7KRS - chains B and C of the 3 polymer chains in the assembly; structure by electron microscopy, 3.20 A resolution.

[Chain B (and C)]
Molecule: Spike glycoprotein
Source organism: Severe acute respiratory syndrome coronavirus 2
Notes: chain C of this document is another copy of the same molecule, construct and numbering; everything in this record applies to it too
UniProtKB: P0DTC2 (SPIKE_SARS2); numbering as in UniProt (aligned over 1-1273)
Sequence (1310 residues; row label = number of the first residue in the row):
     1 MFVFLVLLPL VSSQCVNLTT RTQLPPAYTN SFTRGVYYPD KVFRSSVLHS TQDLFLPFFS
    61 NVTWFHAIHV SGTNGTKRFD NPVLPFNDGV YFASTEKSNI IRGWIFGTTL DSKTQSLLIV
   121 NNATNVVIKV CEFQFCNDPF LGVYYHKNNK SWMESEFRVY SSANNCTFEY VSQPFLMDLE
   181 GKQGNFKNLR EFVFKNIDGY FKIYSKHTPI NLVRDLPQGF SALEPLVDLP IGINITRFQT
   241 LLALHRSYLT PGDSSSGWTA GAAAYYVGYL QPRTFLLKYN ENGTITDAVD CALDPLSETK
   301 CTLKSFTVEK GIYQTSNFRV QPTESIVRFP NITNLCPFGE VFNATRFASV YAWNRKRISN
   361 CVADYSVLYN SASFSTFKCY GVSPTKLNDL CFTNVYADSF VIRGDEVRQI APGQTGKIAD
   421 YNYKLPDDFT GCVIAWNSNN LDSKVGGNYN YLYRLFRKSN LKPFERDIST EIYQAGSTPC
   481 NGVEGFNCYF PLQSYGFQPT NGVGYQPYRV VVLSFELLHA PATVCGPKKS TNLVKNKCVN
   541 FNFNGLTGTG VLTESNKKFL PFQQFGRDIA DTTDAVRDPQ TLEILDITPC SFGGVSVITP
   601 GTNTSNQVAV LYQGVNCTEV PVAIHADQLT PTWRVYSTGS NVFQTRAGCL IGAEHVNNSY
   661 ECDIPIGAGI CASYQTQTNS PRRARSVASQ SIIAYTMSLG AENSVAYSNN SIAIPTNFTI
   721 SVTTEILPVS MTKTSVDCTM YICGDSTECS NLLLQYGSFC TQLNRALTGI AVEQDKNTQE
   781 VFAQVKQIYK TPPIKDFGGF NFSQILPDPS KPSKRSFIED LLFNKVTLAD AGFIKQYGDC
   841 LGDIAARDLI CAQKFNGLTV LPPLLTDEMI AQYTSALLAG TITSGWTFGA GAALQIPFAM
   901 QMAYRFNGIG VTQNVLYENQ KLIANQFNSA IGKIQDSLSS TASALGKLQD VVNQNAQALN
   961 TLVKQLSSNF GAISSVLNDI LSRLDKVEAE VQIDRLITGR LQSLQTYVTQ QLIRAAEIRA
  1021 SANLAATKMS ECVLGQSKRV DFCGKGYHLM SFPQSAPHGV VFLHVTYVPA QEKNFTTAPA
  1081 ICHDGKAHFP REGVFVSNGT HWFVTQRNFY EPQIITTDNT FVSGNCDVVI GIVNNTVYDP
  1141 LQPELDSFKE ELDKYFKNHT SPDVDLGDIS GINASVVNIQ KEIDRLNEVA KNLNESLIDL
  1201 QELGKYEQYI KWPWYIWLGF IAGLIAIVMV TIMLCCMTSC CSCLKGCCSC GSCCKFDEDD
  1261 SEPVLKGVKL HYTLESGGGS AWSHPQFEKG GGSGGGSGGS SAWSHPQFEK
Not modelled in the structure: 1-13, 69-76, 245-253, 625-631, 677-688, 836-850, 1163-1310 (chain C: 1-13, 70-76, 245-253, 677-688, 836-847, 1163-1310)
Sequence notes: engineered mutation Gly614 (Asp in P0DTC2); expression tag (1274-1310)
Disulfide bonds: Cys15-Cys136, Cys131-Cys166, Cys291-Cys301, Cys336-Cys361, Cys379-Cys432, Cys391-Cys525, Cys480-Cys488, Cys538-Cys590, Cys617-Cys649, Cys662-Cys671, Cys738-Cys760, Cys743-Cys749, Cys1032-Cys1043, Cys1082-Cys1126
Glycans and other covalent adducts: N-acetylglucosamine (NAG) linked to Asn61, Asn122, Asn165, Asn234, Asn282, Asn331, Asn343, Asn603, Asn616, Asn657, Asn709, Asn717, Asn801, Asn1074, Asn1098, Asn1134, Asn1158
From the paper describing this entry:
  - mutagenesis - D614G: decreased binding to ACE2
  - mutagenesis - V610K, W633A: decreased binding to RBD-specific antibodies
  - mutagenesis - D614G: increased stability
  - mutagenesis - V610K, W633A: unchanged expression

[Interface between chain B and chain C]
Residue-residue contacts (213; chain B residue first):
  Gln314(B) with Ser735(C)
  Asn317(B) with Asp737(C), hydrogen bond
  Arg319(B) with Met740(C)
  Arg355(B) with Tyr200(C); Pro230(C)
  Gly381(B) with Arg983(C)
  Val382(B) with Arg983(C); Leu984(C)
  Ser383(B) with Arg983(C), hydrogen bond (backbone-backbone); Leu984(C); Asp985(C), hydrogen bond (side chain-backbone); Glu988(C), hydrogen bond
  Lys386(B) with Leu981(C), hydrogen bond (side chain-backbone); Arg983(C); Leu984(C)
  Tyr396(B) with Tyr200(C); Pro230(C), hydrophobic
  Thr415(B) with Tyr369(C); Thr385(C)
  Pro463(B) with Asp198(C); Gly199(C), hydrogen bond (backbone-backbone)
  Phe464(B) with Asp198(C); Gly199(C); Gly232(C)
  Glu465(B) with Asn234(C)
  Arg466(B) with Ile231(C), hydrogen bond (side chain-backbone); Gly232(C), hydrogen bond (backbone-backbone)
  Ile468(B) with Gln115(C); Glu132(C)
  Ser469(B) with Lys113(C)
  Glu471(B) with Lys113(C)
  Ser514(B) with Tyr200(C)
  Leu517(B) with Arg983(C)
  Leu518(B) with Asp979(C)
  His519(B) with Lys41(C)
  Gly545(B) with Ser982(C), hydrogen bond (backbone-side chain)
  Thr547(B) with Asn978(C); Ser982(C), hydrogen bond
  Lys557(B) with Phe43(C)
  Lys558(B) with Phe43(C)
  Phe559(B) with Phe43(C), hydrophobic
  Leu560(B) with Tyr38(C); Glu224(C)
  Phe562(B) with Tyr38(C), hydrophobic; Lys41(C); Glu224(C); Pro225(C), hydrophobic
  Gln563(B) with Lys41(C); Val42(C); Phe43(C), hydrogen bond (side chain-backbone)
  Phe565(B) with Val42(C); Phe43(C), hydrogen bond (backbone-backbone)
  Gly566(B) with Phe43(C)
  Arg567(B) with Val42(C); Phe43(C), hydrogen bond (backbone-backbone)
  Asp568(B) with Ala852(C)
  Ile569(B) with Val47(C), hydrophobic; Val963(C), hydrophobic; Lys964(C); Ser967(C)
  Ala570(B) with Asn856(C); Val963(C); Leu966(C), hydrophobic; Ser967(C)
  Asp571(B) with Ser967(C); Ser975(C), hydrogen bond; Val976(C)
  Thr588(B) with Phe855(C)
  Pro589(B) with Phe855(C)
  Phe592(B) with Lys854(C); Gly857(C)
  Gln613(B) with Leu861(C)
  Gln644(B) with Ile834(C)
  Arg646(B) with Gly832(C); Phe833(C); Ile834(C)
  Ala647(B) with Pro862(C), hydrophobic
  Gly648(B) with Ile834(C)
  Glu661(B) with Lys786(C), salt bridge
  Pro665(B) with Leu864(C), hydrophobic
  Gly667(B) with Pro863(C); Leu864(C)
  Ala668(B) with Pro863(C), hydrogen bond (backbone-backbone); Leu864(C); Thr866(C)
  Gly669(B) with Leu864(C), hydrogen bond (backbone-backbone); Thr866(C); Met869(C)
  Ile670(B) with Leu864(C)
  Cys671(B) with Leu864(C), hydrophobic
  Thr696(B) with Met869(C)
  Met697(B) with Leu865(C), hydrophobic; Met869(C)
  Leu699(B) with Lys786(C); Ile788(C), hydrophobic; Met869(C); Gln872(C); Tyr873(C), hydrogen bond (backbone-side chain)
  Gly700(B) with Lys786(C); Ile788(C)
  Ala701(B) with Gln787(C); Ile788(C), hydrogen bond (backbone-backbone)
  Glu702(B) with Ile788(C)
  Asn703(B) with Gln787(C), hydrogen bond; Ile788(C), hydrogen bond (backbone-backbone); Tyr789(C); Lys790(C), hydrogen bond (backbone-backbone)
  Ser704(B) with Lys790(C)
  Val705(B) with Tyr789(C), hydrophobic; Lys790(C), hydrogen bond (backbone-backbone); Thr883(C); Gln895(C)
  Ala706(B) with Gln895(C)
  Tyr707(B) with Pro792(C), hydrophobic; Asp796(C), hydrogen bond (side chain-backbone); Phe797(C); Thr883(C); Ile896(C); Pro897(C), hydrophobic; Phe898(C), hydrogen bond (side chain-backbone)
  Ser708(B) with Pro897(C)
  Asn709(B) with Asp796(C), hydrogen bond; Pro897(C)
  Ser711(B) with Gln895(C), hydrogen bond; Ile896(C); Pro897(C)
  Ile712(B) with Gln895(C); Ile896(C), hydrophobic
  Ala713(B) with Leu894(C); Gln895(C), hydrogen bond (backbone-backbone)
  Pro715(B) with Leu894(C)
  Gln957(B) with Arg765(C)
  Thr961(B) with Ser758(C); Arg765(C), hydrogen bond
  Gln965(B) with Ser758(C), hydrogen bond; Phe759(C); Gln762(C), hydrogen bond
  Ser968(B) with Gln755(C); Tyr756(C), hydrogen bond (side chain-backbone); Gly757(C)
  Asn969(B) with Gln755(C), hydrogen bond (backbone-backbone)
  Phe970(B) with Gln755(C), hydrogen bond (backbone-backbone); Tyr756(C), hydrophobic; Phe759(C), hydrophobic
  Gly971(B) with Gln755(C)
  Asp985(B) with Gly413(C)
  Lys986(B) with Asp427(C)
  Val987(B) with Gly413(C)
  Arg995(B) with Asp994(C), salt bridge
  Gln1002(B) with Phe759(C); Gln1005(C), hydrogen bond
  Ser1003(B) with Phe759(C)
  Thr1006(B) with Phe759(C); Gln762(C)
  Thr1009(B) with Thr1009(C)
  Gln1010(B) with Gln762(C); Leu1012(C)
  Ile1013(B) with Leu1012(C), hydrophobic; Ile1013(C), hydrophobic
  Glu1017(B) with Arg1019(C), salt bridge
  Arg1039(B) with Thr1027(C); Glu1031(C), salt bridge; Arg1039(C)
  Val1040(B) with Ser1030(C); Glu1031(C); Leu1034(C); Gly1035(C)
  Asp1041(B) with Gly889(C); Leu1034(C)
  Lys1045(B) with Gln784(C), hydrogen bond (side chain-backbone)
  Gly1046(B) with Ala890(C)
  Tyr1047(B) with Trp886(C); Ala890(C), hydrophobic
  Pro1069(B) with Ala890(C)
  Glu1072(B) with Leu894(C)
  Asn1074(B) with Gln895(C), hydrogen bond
  Thr1077(B) with Pro897(C); Met900(C)
  Ala1078(B) with Met900(C)
  Pro1079(B) with Met900(C); Tyr917(C), hydrophobic
  Phe1089(B) with Asn914(C); Tyr917(C), hydrophobic
  Pro1090(B) with Gln913(C), hydrogen bond (backbone-side chain)
  Val1094(B) with Met900(C), hydrophobic; Tyr904(C)
  Arg1107(B) with Tyr904(C); Asn907(C), hydrogen bond; Gln913(C)
  Phe1121(B) with Thr912(C); Asn914(C)
  Ser1123(B) with Asn914(C), hydrogen bond; Glu918(C), hydrogen bond; Glu1111(C)
  Val1128(B) with Tyr917(C); Glu918(C)
  Ile1130(B) with Gln920(C); Lys921(C)
  Leu1141(B) with Glu1144(C)
  Gln1142(B) with Glu1144(C)
  Leu1145(B) with Glu1144(C); Leu1145(C), hydrophobic; Phe1148(C)
  Phe1148(B) with Phe1148(C)
  Lys1149(B) with Phe1148(C); Glu1151(C); Tyr1155(C)
  Leu1152(B) with Phe1148(C), hydrophobic; Leu1152(C), hydrophobic
  Phe1156(B) with Tyr1155(C); Phe1156(C), hydrophobic; His1159(C)
  Thr1160(B) with His1159(C)
Other interface residues (no listed pair), chain B (139 interface residues in all): Thr385, Leu390, Asn394, Arg403, Pro426, Ala520, Leu546, Gly548, Thr549, Gln564, Thr572, Val615, Asn616, Thr645, Ile666, Asn710, Gly999, Phe1042, Tyr1067, Val1068, Arg1091, Gly1093, Val1129, Asp1153, His1159
Other interface residues (no listed pair), chain C (132 interface residues in all): Asp40, Ser45, Thr114, Asn165, Thr167, Asp228, Ile233, Asn282, Thr284, Ala372, Asp745, Thr791, Gly798, Leu849, Thr859, Thr887, Gly891, Ala892, Ala893, Ile973, Leu1141

[In short]
Chain B and chain C form an interface of 139 and 132 residues respectively; the contacts include 40 hydrogen
bonds and 4 salt bridges. Polar pairs include Glu661(B)-Lys786(C), Arg995(B)-Asp994(C) and
Glu1017(B)-Arg1019(C). The paper reports that V610K and W633A of chain B reduce binding to RBD-specific
antibodies; D614G of chain B reduces binding to ACE2.
Both chains are Spike glycoprotein (Severe acute respiratory syndrome coronavirus 2). Entry 7KRS (Structural
impact on SARS-CoV-2 spike protein by D614G substitution) was determined by electron microscopy (same
publication as 7KRQ and 7KRR).
